7LPN - chains A and C of the 9 polymer chains in the assembly; structure by electron microscopy, 3.61 A resolution.

== Chain A ==
Name: HIV-1 Envelope Glycoprotein BG505 SOSIP.664 gp41
From: Human immunodeficiency virus 1
UniProtKB: Q2N0S6 (Q2N0S6_9HIV1); residues 512-664 here correspond to UniProt positions 509-661 (UniProt number = residue number - 3)
Chain sequence (153 residues; each row starts with the number of its first residue):
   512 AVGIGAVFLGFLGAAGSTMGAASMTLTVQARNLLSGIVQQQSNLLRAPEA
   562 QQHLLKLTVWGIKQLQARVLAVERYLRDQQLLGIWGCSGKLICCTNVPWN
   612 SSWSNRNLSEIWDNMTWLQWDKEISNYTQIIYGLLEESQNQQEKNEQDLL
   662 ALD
Disordered / not traced: 512-519, 547-570
Differences from the reference sequence: engineered mutation Pro-559 (Ile556 in Q2N0S6), Cys-605 (Thr602 in Q2N0S6)
Cystine bridges: Cys-598/Cys-604
Glycans and other covalent adducts: N-acetylglucosamine (NAG) linked to Asn-611, Asn-637

== Chain C ==
Name: Envelope glycoprotein gp160
From: Human immunodeficiency virus 1
UniProtKB: Q2N0S6 (Q2N0S6_9HIV1); the construct lacks a stretch of the UniProt sequence and is renumbered around it, so the offset changes along the chain: 31-141 = UniProt 30-140; 150-185 = UniProt 141-176; 188-309 = UniProt 187-308; 312-321 = UniProt 309-318; 2 more segments
Chain sequence (476 residues; row label = number of the first residue in the row; note: 13 numbers in that range are skipped by the numbering (no residue carries them; nothing is unmodelled there); a row labelled like 185A-185J holds insertion residues (185A, then the next letters in order)):
    31 AENLWVTVYYGVPVWKDAETTLFCASDAKAYETEKHNVWATHACVPTDPN
    81 PQEIHLENVTEEFNMWKNNMVEQMHTDIISLWDQSLKPCVKLTPLCVTLQ
   131 CTNVTNNITDD
   150 MRGELKNCSFNMTTELRDKKQKVYSLFYRLDVVQIN
185A-185J ENQGNRSNNS
   188 NKEYRLINCNTSACTQACPKVSFEPIPIHYCAPAGFAILKCKDKKFNGTG
   238 PCPSVSTVQCTHGIKPVVSTQLLLNGSLAEEEVMIRSENITNNAKNILVQ
   288 FNTPVQINCTRPNNNTRKSIRI
   312 GPGQAFYATG
  321A D
   322 IIGDIRQAHCNVSKATWNETLGKVVKQLRKHFGNNTIIRFANSSGGDLEV
   372 TTHSFNCGGEFFYCNTSGLFNSTWISN
   400 TSVQGSNSTGSNDSITLPCRIKQIINMWQRIGQCMYAPPIQGVIRCVSNI
   450 TGLILTRDGGSTNSTTETFRPGGGDMRDNWRSELYKYKVVKIEPLGVAPT
   500 RCKRRVVGR
Disordered / not traced: 31, 185A-185J, 400-410, 506-508
Differences from the reference sequence: engineered mutation Cys-201 (Ile200 in Q2N0S6), Asn-332 (Thr330 in Q2N0S6), Cys-433 (Ala430 in Q2N0S6), Cys-501 (Ala498 in Q2N0S6)
Cystine bridges: Cys-54/Cys-74, Cys-119/Cys-205, Cys-126/Cys-196, Cys-131/Cys-157, Cys-201/Cys-433, Cys-218/Cys-247, Cys-228/Cys-239, Cys-296/Cys-331, Cys-378/Cys-445, Cys-385/Cys-418
Glycans and other covalent adducts: N-acetylglucosamine (NAG) linked to Asn-88, Asn-133, Asn-137, Asn-156, Asn-160, Asn-197, Asn-234, Asn-262, Asn-276, Asn-295, Asn-301, Asn-332, Asn-339, Asn-355, Asn-363, Asn-386, Asn-392, Asn-448

== Chain A / chain C interface ==
Disulfides between the chains: Cys-605(A)/Cys-501(C)
Pairs across the interface - 79 pairs, chain A then chain C:
  Gly-521(A) with Ile-84(C)
  Phe-522(A) with Ile-84(C); Thr-244(C); Ile-491(C), hydrophobic
  Leu-523(A) with Trp-45(C), hydrophobic; Leu-86(C); Ile-491(C), hydrophobic
  Gly-527(A) with Glu-87(C); Asn-88(C)
  Leu-537(A) with Tyr-40(C); Gly-41(C)
  Gln-540(A) with Gly-41(C); Pro-43(C)
  Leu-544(A) with Tyr-40(C); Ala-221(C); Gly-222(C), hydrogen bond (backbone-backbone)
  Leu-545(A) with Ala-221(C)
  Trp-571(A) with Cys-54(C), hydrophobic; Ala-70(C); Cys-74(C), hydrophobic; Asp-107(C), hydrogen bond
  Lys-574(A) with Leu-52(C); Gln-103(C), hydrogen bond; Asp-107(C), salt bridge
  Gln-575(A) with Val-75(C)
  Ala-578(A) with Pro-220(C), hydrophobic
  Ala-582(A) with Ala-221(C)
  Arg-585(A) with Lys-490(C); Ile-491(C), hydrogen bond (side chain-backbone); Glu-492(C)
  Tyr-586(A) with Tyr-40(C)
  Asp-589(A) with Pro-493(C)
  Leu-592(A) with Leu-494(C), hydrophobic
  Leu-593(A) with Val-38(C), hydrophobic; Tyr-40(C), hydrophobic; Leu-494(C), hydrophobic
  Trp-596(A) with Val-38(C), hydrophobic; Leu-494(C), hydrophobic
  Gly-597(A) with Arg-503(C)
  Leu-602(A) with Tyr-40(C), hydrophobic
  Ile-603(A) with Tyr-39(C), hydrophobic
  Cys-604(A) with Thr-37(C), hydrogen bond (backbone-side chain); Val-38(C), hydrogen bond (backbone-backbone)
  Cys-605(A) with Val-36(C); Thr-37(C); Thr-499(C); Cys-501(C), disulfide; Arg-503(C)
  Thr-606(A) with Trp-35(C); Val-36(C), hydrogen bond (backbone-backbone); Arg-503(C)
  Asn-607(A) with Trp-35(C)
  Val-608(A) with Trp-35(C); Val-36(C), hydrophobic
  Pro-609(A) with Trp-35(C), hydrophobic
  Trp-610(A) with Leu-34(C); Val-36(C), hydrophobic; Pro-498(C)
  Leu-619(A) with Leu-34(C), hydrophobic; Pro-498(C); Arg-500(C)
  Ile-622(A) with Pro-498(C), hydrophobic
  Trp-623(A) with Tyr-39(C); Ala-497(C), hydrophobic; Pro-498(C), hydrogen bond (side chain-backbone)
  Trp-628(A) with Val-42(C), hydrophobic; Pro-43(C); Val-44(C); Val-496(C); Ala-497(C), hydrophobic
  Leu-629(A) with Trp-45(C)
  Trp-631(A) with Val-496(C), hydrogen bond (side chain-backbone); Pro-498(C)
  Asp-632(A) with Lys-46(C), salt bridge
  Tyr-643(A) with Leu-494(C)
  Leu-646(A) with Val-38(C), hydrophobic
  Gln-650(A) with Arg-503(C), hydrogen bond
  Gln-653(A) with Arg-503(C), hydrogen bond
  Glu-657(A) with Val-505(C)
Interface residues without a listed pair, chain A (49 interface residues in all): Gly-524, Ala-526, Met-530, Ser-534, Ala-541, Ser-546, Leu-581, Ile-642
Interface residues without a listed pair, chain C (48 interface residues in all): Thr-50, Thr-51, Ala-73, Gln-82, Leu-111, Phe-223, Ala-224

== Summary ==
Chain A and chain C form an interface of 49 and 48 residues respectively, with 1 disulfide bond, 11 hydrogen
bonds and 2 salt bridges. Polar pairs include Lys-574(A)/Asp-107(C), Asp-632(A)/Lys-46(C) and
Trp-571(A)/Asp-107(C). N-acetylglucosamine is covalently linked to Asn-611(A) and Asn-637(A).
Chain A is HIV-1 Envelope Glycoprotein BG505 SOSIP.664 gp41 and chain C is Envelope glycoprotein gp160, both
from Human immunodeficiency virus 1; the structure, Cryo-EM structure of llama J3 VHH antibody in complex with
HIV-1 Env BG505 DS-SOSIP.664, was determined by electron microscopy (same publication as 7R73, 7R74, 7RI1 and
7RI2).
